Entry 5TJQ (X-ray diffraction, 2.75 A resolution); this record covers chain A.

== Chain A ==
Protein: NEDD4-like E3 ubiquitin-protein ligase WWP2
Source organism: Homo sapiens
Notes: EC 2.3.2.26
UniProt: O00308 (WWP2_HUMAN); the construct lacks a stretch of the UniProt sequence, so the offset changes along the chain: 420-484 = UniProt 334-398; 485-865 = UniProt 485-865
Sequence (447 residues; numbered 419 to 865; the number before each row is that of its first residue):
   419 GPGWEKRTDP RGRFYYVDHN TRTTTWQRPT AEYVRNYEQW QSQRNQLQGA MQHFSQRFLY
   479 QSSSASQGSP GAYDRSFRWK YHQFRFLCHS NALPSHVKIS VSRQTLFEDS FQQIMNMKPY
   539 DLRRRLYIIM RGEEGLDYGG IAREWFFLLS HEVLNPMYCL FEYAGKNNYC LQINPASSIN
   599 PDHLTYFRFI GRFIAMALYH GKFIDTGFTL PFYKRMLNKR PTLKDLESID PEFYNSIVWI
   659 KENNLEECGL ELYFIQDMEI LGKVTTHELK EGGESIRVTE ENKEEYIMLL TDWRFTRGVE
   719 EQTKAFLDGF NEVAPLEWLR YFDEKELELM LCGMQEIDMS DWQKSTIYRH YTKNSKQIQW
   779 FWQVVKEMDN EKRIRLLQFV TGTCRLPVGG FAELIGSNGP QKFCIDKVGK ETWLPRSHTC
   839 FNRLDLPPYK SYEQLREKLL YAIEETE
Disordered / not traced: 419-491, 554-557, 682-689, 865
Glycans and other covalent adducts: covalent link His500-Glu664
Sequence notes: expression tag (419)
UniProt features mapped onto this chain:
  - active site: Cys838 (Glycyl thioester intermediate)
What the authors report for this chain:
  - disease-associated variants - M752T: increased catalytic activity
  - mutagenesis - M752A/Q753A: increased catalytic activity
  - catalytic residues: Cys838 (citing earlier work)

== Summary ==
Curated annotation (UniProt) lists active-site residue Cys838. The paper reports the catalytic residue Cys838;
M752T and M752A/Q753A increase catalytic activity.
Chain A is NEDD4-like E3 ubiquitin-protein ligase WWP2 (Homo sapiens); the structure, Structure of WWP2
2,3-linker-HECT, was determined by X-ray diffraction together with 5TJ8 and 5TJ7 from the same study.
